PDB entry 8UNF | electron microscopy, 3.15 A resolution | chains F and B of the 10 polymer chains in the assembly

[Chain F]
Molecule: Sliding clamp
From: Tequatrovirus T4
UniProtKB: P04525 (CLAMP_BPT4); residues 7001-7228 here correspond to UniProt positions 1-228 (UniProt number = residue number - 7000)
Sequence (228 residues; each row starts with the number of its first residue):
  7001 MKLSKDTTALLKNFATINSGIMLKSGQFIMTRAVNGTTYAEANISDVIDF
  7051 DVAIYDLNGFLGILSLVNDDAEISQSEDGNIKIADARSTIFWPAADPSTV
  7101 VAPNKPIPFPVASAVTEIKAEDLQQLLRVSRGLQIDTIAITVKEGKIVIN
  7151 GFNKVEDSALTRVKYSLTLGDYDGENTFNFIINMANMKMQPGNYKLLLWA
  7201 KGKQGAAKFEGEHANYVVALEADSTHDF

[Chain B]
Molecule: Sliding-clamp-loader large subunit
From: Tequatrovirus T4
UniProtKB: P04526 (LOADL_BPT4); numbering as in UniProt (aligned over 1-319)
Sequence (319 residues; row label = number of the first residue in the row):
     1 MITVNEKEHILEQKYRPSTIDECILPAFDKETFKSITSKGKIPHIILHSP
    51 SPGTGKTTVAKALCHDVNADMMFVNGSDCKIDFVRGPLTNFASAASFDGR
   101 QKVIVIDEFDRSGLAESQRHLRSFMEAYSSNCSIIITANNIDGIIKPLQS
   151 RCRVITFGQPTDEDKIEMMKQMIRRLTEICKHEGIAIADMKVVAALVKKN
   201 FPDFRKTIGELDSYSSKGVLDAGILSLVTNDRGAIDDVLESLKNKDVKQL
   251 RALAPKYAADYSWFVGKLAEEIYSRVTPQSIIRMYEIVGENNQYHGIAAN
   301 TELHLAYLFIQLACEMQWK
UniProt features mapped onto this chain:
  - binding site (ATP): Glu12 to Tyr15, Ile24, Gly53 to Thr58, Arg205

[Interface between chain F and chain B]
Contacting residue pairs (15):
  Tyr7055(F) with Thr89(B); Asn90(B); Ser93(B)
  Asp7078(F) with Phe97(B)
  Ala7094(F) with Ala94(B); Ala95(B), hydrogen bond (backbone-backbone)
  Ala7095(F) with Ser93(B); Ala95(B)
  Asp7096(F) with Ser93(B), hydrogen bond (backbone-backbone); Ala94(B); Ala95(B); Asn131(B)
  Thr7099(F) with Ser93(B), hydrogen bond (side chain-backbone); Tyr128(B); Asn131(B)

[Summary]
The interface between chain F and chain B involves 6 residues on one side and 8 on the other; the contacts
include 3 hydrogen bonds. Polar pairs include Thr7099(F)-Ser93(B), Ala7094(F)-Ala95(B) and
Asp7096(F)-Ser93(B). From UniProt: 12 ATP-binding residues on chain B.
Chain F is Sliding clamp and chain B is Sliding-clamp-loader large subunit, both from Tequatrovirus T4; the
structure, Cryo-EM structure of T4 Bacteriophage Clamp Loader with Sliding Clamp and DNA, was determined by
electron microscopy (same publication as 8UH7, 8UK9 and 8UNH).
